Entry 1SOZ (X-ray diffraction, 2.40 A resolution); this record covers chains A and D of the 5 polymer chains in the assembly.

[Chain A]
Molecule: Protease degS
Organism: Escherichia coli
Notes: EC 3.4.21.-
Reference sequence: P31137 (DEGS_ECOLI); numbering as in UniProt (aligned over 43-355)
Chain sequence (314 residues; row label = number of the first residue in the row):
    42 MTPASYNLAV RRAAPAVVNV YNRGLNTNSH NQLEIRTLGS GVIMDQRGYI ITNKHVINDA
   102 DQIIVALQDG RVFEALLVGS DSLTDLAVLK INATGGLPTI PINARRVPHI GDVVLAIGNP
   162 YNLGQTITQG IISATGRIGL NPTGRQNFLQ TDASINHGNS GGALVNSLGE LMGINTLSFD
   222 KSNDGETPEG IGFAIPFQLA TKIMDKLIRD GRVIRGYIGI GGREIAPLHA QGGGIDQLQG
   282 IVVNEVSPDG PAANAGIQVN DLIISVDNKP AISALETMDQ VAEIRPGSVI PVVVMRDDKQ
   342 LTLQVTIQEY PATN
Disordered / not traced: 265-281, 313-317, 336-343, 353-355
Differences from the reference sequence: initiating methionine (42)
Reported in the primary citation:
  - binding site for activating peptide (chain D): Thr184, Tyr258 to Ile261, Thr318, Met319, Val322
  - conformationally variable residues (loop rearrangement, side-chain flip): Thr184, Asn197, His198, Leu218
  - specificity-determining residues: Ile196, Leu218, Ser219
  - self-association interface (contacts with another copy of this molecule); pairs are residue here / residue on that copy: Arg178-Gln166 (hydrogen bond), Asn197-Glu230, Ile232-Leu164 (hydrophobic contact), Phe234-Leu164 (hydrophobic contact), Tyr162, Leu164, Phe234
  - contacts within the chain: Tyr162-Asn197, Tyr162-His198 (backbone contact)
  - mutagenesis - Y162A, S201A, E227A: abolished catalytic activity
  - mutagenesis - P183A: abolished catalytic activity on YYF peptide
  - catalytic residues: His96, Asp126, His198, Ser201
  - mutagenesis - D122A: decreased catalytic activity on YYF

[Chain D]
Molecule: activating peptide
Chain sequence (10 residues; numbered 401 to 410; the number before each row is that of its first residue):
   401 DNRLGLVYQF
Disordered / not traced: 401-406

[How chain A and chain D interact]
Contacting residue pairs (18; chain A residue first):
  Thr184(A) with Gln409(D), hydrogen bond (backbone-side chain)
  Tyr258(A) with Phe410(D)
  Ile259(A) with Phe410(D), hydrogen bond (backbone-backbone)
  Gly260(A) with Phe410(D), hydrogen bond (backbone-backbone)
  Ile261(A) with Tyr408(D); Phe410(D), hydrogen bond (backbone-backbone)
  Gly262(A) with Tyr408(D); Gln409(D)
  Gly263(A) with Val407(D); Tyr408(D), hydrogen bond (backbone-backbone)
  Arg264(A) with Val407(D), hydrogen bond (backbone-backbone); Tyr408(D)
  Val283(A) with Tyr408(D), hydrogen bond (backbone-side chain)
  Val284(A) with Tyr408(D)
  Asn285(A) with Tyr408(D), hydrogen bond
  Thr318(A) with Phe410(D)
  Met319(A) with Phe410(D), hydrophobic
  Val322(A) with Phe410(D), hydrophobic
Interface residues without a listed pair, chain A (16 interface residues in all): Gly257, Tyr351

[Summary]
The interface between chain A and chain D involves 16 residues on one side and 4 on the other, with 8 hydrogen
bonds. Polar contacts include Thr184(A)-Gln409(D), Val283(A)-Tyr408(D) and Asn285(A)-Tyr408(D). The paper
reports catalytic residues His96(A), Asp126(A) and His198(A) among others; Y162A, S201A and E227A of chain A
abolish catalytic activity; 5 substitutions were tested in all.
Here chain A is Protease degS (Escherichia coli) and chain D is activating peptide. Entry 1SOZ (Crystal
Structure of DegS protease in complex with an activating peptide) was determined by X-ray diffraction together
with 1SOT and 1VCW from the same study.
